Entry 7L6C (X-ray diffraction, 1.85 A resolution); this record covers chains A and D of the 4 polymer chains in the assembly.

# Chain A (and D)
Protein: Enoyl-[acyl-carrier-protein] reductase [NADH]
Organism: Mycobacteroides abscessus (strain ATCC 19977 / DSM 44196 / CIP 104536 / JCM 13569 / NCTC 13031 / TMC 1543)
Notes: EC 1.3.1.9; fragment: MyabA.00170.a.B1; chain D of this document is another copy of the same molecule, construct and numbering; everything in this record applies to it too
UniProt: B1MC30 (B1MC30_MYCA9); residue numbers follow UniProt; this construct covers 1-269
Amino-acid sequence (277 residues; each row starts with the number of its first residue; numbers below 1 keep their minus sign (Met-7 is residue -7)):
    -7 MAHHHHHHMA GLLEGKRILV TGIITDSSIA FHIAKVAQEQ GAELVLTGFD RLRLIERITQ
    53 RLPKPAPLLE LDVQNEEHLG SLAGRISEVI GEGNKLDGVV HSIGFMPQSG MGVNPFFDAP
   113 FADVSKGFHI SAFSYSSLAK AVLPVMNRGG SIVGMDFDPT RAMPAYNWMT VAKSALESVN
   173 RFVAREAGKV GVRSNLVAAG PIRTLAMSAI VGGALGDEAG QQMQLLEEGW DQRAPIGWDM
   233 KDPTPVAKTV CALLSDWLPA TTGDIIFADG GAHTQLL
Not modelled in the structure: -7 to 2 (chain D: -7 to 2, 204-205)
Sequence notes: initiating methionine (-7); expression tag (-6 to 0)
Metal / ion sites: Na+: Asp223, Gln224, Ala226
Residues lining bound ligands: NAD (nicotinamide-adenine-dinucleotide): Gly14, Ile15, Ile16, Ser20, Ile21, Ala22, Phe41, Leu63, Asp64, Val65, Gln66, Ser94, Ile95, Gly96, Phe97, Ile122, Met147, Asp148, Phe149, Met161, Lys165, Ala191, Gly192, Pro193, Ile194, Thr196, Leu197, Ala198
From the paper describing this entry:
  - conformationally variable residues (loop rearrangement): Thr196 to Gly212

# Interface between chain A and chain D
Contacting residue pairs (27; chain A residue first):
  Arg153(A) - Arg153(D)
  Arg153(A) - His265(D)  hydrogen bond (side chain-backbone)
  Arg153(A) - Thr266(D)
  Arg153(A) - Gln267(D)
  Arg153(A) - Leu268(D)
  Ala154(A) - Thr266(D)  hydrogen bond (backbone-backbone)
  Ala154(A) - Gln267(D)
  Ala154(A) - Leu268(D)  hydrogen bond (backbone-backbone)
  Ala154(A) - Leu269(D)
  Met155(A) - Leu268(D)  hydrophobic
  Pro156(A) - Leu269(D)
  Leu217(A) - Leu269(D)
  Leu218(A) - Leu269(D)
  Arg225(A) - Leu268(D)
  His265(A) - Arg153(D)
  Thr266(A) - Arg153(D)
  Thr266(A) - Ala154(D)  hydrogen bond (backbone-backbone)
  Gln267(A) - Arg153(D)
  Gln267(A) - Ala154(D)
  Leu268(A) - Arg153(D)
  Leu268(A) - Ala154(D)  hydrogen bond (backbone-backbone)
  Leu268(A) - Met155(D)
  Leu268(A) - Pro156(D)
  Leu268(A) - Arg225(D)
  Leu269(A) - Pro156(D)
  Leu269(A) - Leu217(D)
  Leu269(A) - Leu218(D)
Also at the interface, not in a pair above, chain A (14 interface residues in all): Gln214, Trp222
Also at the interface, not in a pair above, chain D (15 interface residues in all): Thr152, Gln214, Trp222

# Overview
14 residues of chain A and 15 residues of chain D are in contact; the contacts include 5 hydrogen bonds. Polar
contacts include Arg153(A)-His265(D), Ala154(A)-Thr266(D) and Ala154(A)-Leu268(D). Chain A binds NAD. The Na+
site is built by Asp223(A), Gln224(A) and Ala226(A). The paper reports conformational variability at
Thr196(A).
Both chains are Enoyl-[acyl-carrier-protein] reductase [NADH] (Mycobacteroides abscessus (strain ATCC 19977 /
DSM 44196 / CIP 104536 / JCM 13569 / NCTC 13031 / TMC 1543)). Entry 7L6C (Crystal Structure of
Enoyl-[acyl-carrier-protein] reductase InhA from Mycobacterium abscessus in complex with NAD) was determined
by X-ray diffraction together with 7U0M and 7KLI from the same study.
